Entry 8V91 (electron microscopy, 2.60 A resolution); this record covers chains A and D of the 6 polymer chains in the assembly.

== Chain A (and D) ==
Molecule: Aquaporin-4
From: Homo sapiens
Notes: chain D of this document is another copy of the same molecule, construct and numbering; everything in this record applies to it too
Reference sequence: P55087 (AQP4_HUMAN); residue numbers follow UniProt; this construct covers 1-323
Chain sequence (323 residues; row label = number of the first residue in the row):
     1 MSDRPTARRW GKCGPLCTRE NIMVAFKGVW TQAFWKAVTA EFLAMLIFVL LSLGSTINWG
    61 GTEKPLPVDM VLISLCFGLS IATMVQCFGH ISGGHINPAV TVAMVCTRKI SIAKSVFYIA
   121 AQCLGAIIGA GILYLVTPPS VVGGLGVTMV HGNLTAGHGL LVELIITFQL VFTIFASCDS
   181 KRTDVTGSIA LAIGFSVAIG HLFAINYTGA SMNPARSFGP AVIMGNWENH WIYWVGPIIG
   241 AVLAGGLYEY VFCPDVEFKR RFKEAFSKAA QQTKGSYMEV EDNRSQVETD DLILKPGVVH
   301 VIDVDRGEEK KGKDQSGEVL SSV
Disordered / not traced: 1-31, 255-323

== Interface between chain A and chain D ==
Pairs across the interface - 52 pairs, chain A then chain D:
  Met-70(A) with Leu-72(D), hydrophobic
  Val-71(A) with Leu-72(D)
  His-151(A) with Trp-59(D)
  Leu-154(A) with Val-136(D)
  His-158(A) with Leu-135(D)
  Leu-161(A) with Val-136(D), hydrophobic
  Ile-165(A) with Leu-50(D), hydrophobic
  Phe-168(A) with Leu-43(D), hydrophobic; Ile-47(D), hydrophobic
  Gln-169(A) with Leu-51(D); Thr-83(D)
  Phe-172(A) with Cys-87(D), hydrophobic; Phe-88(D), hydrophobic
  Thr-173(A) with Thr-83(D); Cys-87(D), hydrogen bond
  Ala-176(A) with Cys-87(D)
  Ser-177(A) with Gln-86(D), hydrogen bond
  Arg-182(A) with Gln-86(D), hydrogen bond (side chain-backbone); His-90(D)
  Asp-184(A) with His-90(D)
  Thr-186(A) with Gly-187(D), hydrogen bond (side chain-backbone); Ser-188(D); Ile-189(D), hydrogen bond (side chain-backbone)
  Gly-187(A) with Gly-187(D); Ser-188(D)
  Ala-192(A) with Gln-86(D)
  Phe-195(A) with Leu-79(D), hydrophobic; Leu-191(D), hydrophobic
  Ser-196(A) with Thr-83(D)
  Ile-199(A) with Leu-51(D), hydrophobic; Leu-79(D), hydrophobic; Ser-80(D); Thr-83(D)
  Leu-202(A) with Ser-55(D); Leu-72(D), hydrophobic; Cys-76(D)
  Phe-203(A) with Leu-50(D); Leu-51(D), hydrophobic; Gly-54(D); Leu-133(D), hydrophobic
  Asn-206(A) with Trp-59(D)
  Tyr-207(A) with Ile-57(D); Trp-59(D), hydrophobic; Leu-133(D); Val-136(D); Thr-137(D), hydrogen bond
  Tyr-248(A) with His-90(D)
  Val-251(A) with Lys-36(D)
  Phe-252(A) with Lys-36(D); Ala-40(D), hydrophobic; Ile-91(D), hydrophobic
  Cys-253(A) with His-90(D), hydrogen bond
Other interface residues (no listed pair), chain A (35 interface residues in all): Asn-153, Val-162, Ile-166, Val-185, Leu-191, Pro-254
Other interface residues (no listed pair), chain D (38 interface residues in all): Trp-35, Thr-39, Asp-69, Val-71, Leu-75, Met-84, Gly-89, Ile-132, Pro-138, Ser-140

== Overview ==
35 residues of chain A face 38 of chain D across their interface, with 7 hydrogen bonds. Polar contacts
include Thr-173(A)/Cys-87(D), Ser-177(A)/Gln-86(D) and Arg-182(A)/Gln-86(D).
Both chains are Aquaporin-4 (Homo sapiens). Entry 8V91 (Structure of human AQP4 with a pathogenic
autoantibody- rAB 58) was determined by electron microscopy.
